Entry 7DA7 (electron microscopy, 3.47 A resolution); this record covers chains A and C of the 3 polymer chains in the assembly.

# Chain A
Molecule: Toll-like receptor 3
From: Mus musculus
UniProt: Q99MB1 (TLR3_MOUSE); numbering as in UniProt (aligned over 28-698)
Chain sequence (684 residues; each row starts with the number of its first residue):
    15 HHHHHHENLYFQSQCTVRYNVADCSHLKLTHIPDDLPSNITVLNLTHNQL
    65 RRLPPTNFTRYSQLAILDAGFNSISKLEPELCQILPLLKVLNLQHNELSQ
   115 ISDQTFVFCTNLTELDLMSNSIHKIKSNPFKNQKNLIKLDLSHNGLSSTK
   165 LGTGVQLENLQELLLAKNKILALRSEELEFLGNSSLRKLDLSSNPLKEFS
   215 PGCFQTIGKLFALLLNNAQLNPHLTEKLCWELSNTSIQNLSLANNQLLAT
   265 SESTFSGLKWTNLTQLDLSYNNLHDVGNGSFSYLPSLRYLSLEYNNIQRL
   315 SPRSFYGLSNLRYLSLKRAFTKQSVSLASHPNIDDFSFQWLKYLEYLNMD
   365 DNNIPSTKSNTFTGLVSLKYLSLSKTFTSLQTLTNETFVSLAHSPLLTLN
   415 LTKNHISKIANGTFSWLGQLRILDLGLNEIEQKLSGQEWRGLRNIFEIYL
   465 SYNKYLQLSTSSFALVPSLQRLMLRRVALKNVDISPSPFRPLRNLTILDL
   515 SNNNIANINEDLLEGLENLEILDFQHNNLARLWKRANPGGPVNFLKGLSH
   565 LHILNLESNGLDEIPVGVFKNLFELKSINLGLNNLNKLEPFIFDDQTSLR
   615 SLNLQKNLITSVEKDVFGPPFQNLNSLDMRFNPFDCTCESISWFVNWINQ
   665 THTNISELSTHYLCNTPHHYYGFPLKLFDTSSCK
Not modelled in the structure: 15-27, 339-340
Sequence notes: expression tag (15-27)
Disulfide bonds: Cys-29/Cys-38, Cys-96/Cys-123, Cys-650/Cys-678, Cys-652/Cys-697

# Chain C
Molecule: RNA component of mitochondrial RNAase P (Rmrp), RNase MRP RNA
Sequence (150 nucleotides; each row starts with the number of its first residue; note: 121 numbers in that range are skipped by the numbering (no residue carries them; nothing is unmodelled there)):
     1 GCUCGCUCUGAAGGCCUGUUUCCUAGGCUACAUACGAGGGACAUGUUCCU
    51 UA
   174 UCCUUUCGCCUAGGGGAAAGUCCCCGGAAGCUCACAUAGUGACGCAGGCA
   224 GUGCGACCUGGCUCGCACCAACCACACGGGGCUCAUUCUCAGCGCGGC
Not modelled in the structure: 1-8, 174-220, 267-271

# Chain A / chain C interface
Contacting residue pairs (28):
  His-40(A) with C16(C), salt bridge to the phosphate
  Lys-42(A) with C15(C), hydrogen bond to the sugar; C16(C), hydrogen bond to the sugar
  His-61(A) with C15(C), salt bridge to the phosphate; C16(C), phosphate contact
  Gln-63(A) with C15(C), sugar contact
  Arg-65(A) with U262(C), hydrogen bond to the phosphate; C263(C), salt bridge to the phosphate
  Phe-85(A) with G14(C), hydrogen bond to the sugar
  Asn-86(A) with G14(C), sugar contact
  Ser-87(A) with C263(C), hydrogen bond to the sugar
  His-109(A) with G14(C), salt bridge to the phosphate
  Glu-111(A) with G13(C), sugar contact
  Ser-113(A) with A264(C), sugar contact
  Arg-490(A) with A244(C), salt bridge to the phosphate; C245(C), salt bridge to the phosphate
  Asn-516(A) with A244(C), hydrogen bond to the phosphate
  Asn-518(A) with C242(C), hydrogen bond to the sugar; A243(C), hydrogen bond to the sugar
  His-540(A) with A243(C), salt bridge to the phosphate
  Asn-542(A) with C241(C), hydrogen bond to the sugar; C242(C), sugar contact
  Arg-545(A) with A37(C), hydrogen bond to the sugar
  Ser-572(A) with A243(C), hydrogen bond to the phosphate
  Gly-574(A) with C241(C), phosphate contact; C242(C), phosphate contact
  Leu-596(A) with C28(C), phosphate contact
  Lys-620(A) with G27(C), phosphate contact
Interface residues without a listed pair, chain A (30 interface residues in all): Asn-62, Arg-66, Ser-89, Lys-494, Ala-520, Asn-541, Ala-544, Asn-573, Asn-598
Interface residues without a listed pair, chain C (18 interface residues in all): C35, G36, G265

# Summary
30 residues of chain A face 18 of chain C across their interface; the contacts include 11 hydrogen bonds and 7
salt bridges. Polar pairs include Lys-42(A)/C15(C), Lys-42(A)/C16(C) and Phe-85(A)/G14(C).
Here chain A is Toll-like receptor 3 (Mus musculus) and chain C is RNA component of mitochondrial RNAase P
(Rmrp), RNase MRP RNA. Entry 7DA7 (Mouse Toll-like receptor 3 ectodomain in complex with lncRNA Rmrp in
elongated form) was determined by electron microscopy together with 7DAS from the same study.
